PDB entry 5Y6N | X-ray diffraction, 1.57 A resolution | chain A

== Chain A ==
Name: Helicase domain from Genome polyprotein
Organism: Zika virus (strain Mr 766)
UniProt: A0A140GMI3 (A0A140GMI3_ZIKV); residues 180-617 here correspond to UniProt positions 1682-2119 (UniProt number = residue number + 1502)
Sequence (438 residues; each row starts with the number of its first residue):
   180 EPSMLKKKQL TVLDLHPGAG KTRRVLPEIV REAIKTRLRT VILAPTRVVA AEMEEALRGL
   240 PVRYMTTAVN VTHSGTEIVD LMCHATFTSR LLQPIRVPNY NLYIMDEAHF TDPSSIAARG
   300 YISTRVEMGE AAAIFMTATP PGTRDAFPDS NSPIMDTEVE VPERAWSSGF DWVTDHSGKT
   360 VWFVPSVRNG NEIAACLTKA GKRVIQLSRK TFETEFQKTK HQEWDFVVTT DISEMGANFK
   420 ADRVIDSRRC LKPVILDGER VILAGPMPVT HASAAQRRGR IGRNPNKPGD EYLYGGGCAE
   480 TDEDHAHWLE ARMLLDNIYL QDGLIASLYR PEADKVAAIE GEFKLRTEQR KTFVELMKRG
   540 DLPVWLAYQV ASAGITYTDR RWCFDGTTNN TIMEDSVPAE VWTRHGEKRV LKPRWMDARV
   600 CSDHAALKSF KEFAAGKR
Disordered / not traced: 180-181, 247-252
Ion coordination: Mn2+: T201, E286 (together with ADP)
Residues lining bound ligands: ADP (adenosine-5'-diphosphate): H195, P196, G197, A198, G199, K200, T201, R202, R203, E286, N330, N417, R462, P464

== Overview ==
Ligands of chain A: ADP. T201 and E286 form the Mn2+ site.
Chain A is Helicase domain from Genome polyprotein (Zika virus (strain Mr 766)); the structure, Zika virus
helicase in complex with ADP, was determined by X-ray diffraction (same publication as 5Y6M).
